9B62 - chains F and G of the 7 polymer chains in the assembly; structure by electron microscopy, 2.90 A resolution.

[Chain F]
Protein: GTP-binding nuclear protein Ran
From: Homo sapiens
Notes: EC 3.6.5.-
UniProt: P62826 (RAN_HUMAN); residue numbers follow UniProt; this construct covers 1-216
Chain sequence (222 residues; row label = number of the first residue in the row; numbers below 1 keep their minus sign (Gly-5 is residue -5)):
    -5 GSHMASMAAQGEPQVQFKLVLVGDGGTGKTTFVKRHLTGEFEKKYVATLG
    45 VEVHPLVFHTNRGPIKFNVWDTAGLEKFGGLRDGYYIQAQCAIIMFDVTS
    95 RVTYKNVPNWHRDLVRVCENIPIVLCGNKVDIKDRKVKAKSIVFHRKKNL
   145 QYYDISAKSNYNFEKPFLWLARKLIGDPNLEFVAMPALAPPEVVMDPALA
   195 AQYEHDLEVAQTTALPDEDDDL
Unresolved in the structure: -5 to 7, 213-216
Sequence notes: expression tag (-5 to 0); engineered mutation Leu69 (Gln in P62826)
Bound ions: Mg2+: Thr24, Thr42 (together with GTP)
Ligand contacts: GTP (guanosine-5'-triphosphate): Gly17, Asp18, Gly19, Gly20, Thr21, Gly22, Lys23, Thr24, Thr25, Phe35, Glu36, Lys37, Lys38, Tyr39, Val40, Ala41, Thr42, Asp65, Thr66, Ala67, Gly68, Leu69, Asn122, Lys123, Asp125, Ile126, Ser150, Ala151, Lys152
UniProt features mapped onto this chain:
  - region: Lys37 to Val45 (Switch-I), Gly68 to Gln84 (Switch-II), Asp211 to Leu216 (Interaction with RANBP1)
  - binding site (GTP): Asp18 to Thr25, Glu36 to Thr42, Gly68, Asn122 to Asp125, Ser150 to Lys152
  - modified residue: Ala2 (N-acetylalanine), Thr24 (Phosphothreonine), Lys37 (N6-acetyllysine), Lys60 (N6-acetyllysine), Lys71 (N6-acetyllysine), Lys99 (N6-acetyllysine), Lys134 (N6-acetyllysine), Lys159 (N6-acetyllysine)
  - cross-link (Glycyl lysine isopeptide (Lys-Gly)): Lys71 (interchain with G-Cter in SUMO2), Lys152 (interchain with G-Cter in SUMO2)
  - mutagenesis: Gly19 (G19V: Blocks DNA replication; when associated with L-69), Thr24 (T24L: Has low binding affinity for GTP and GDP. Almost completely abolishes interaction with BIRC5; T24N: Has low binding affinity for GTP and GDP. Decreases nuclear import of proteins and RNA ...), Thr25 (T25A: Minor effect on the interaction with the alpha phosphate group of bound GTP), Lys37 (K37Q: Mimics acetylation; enhances the nuclear export of RELA/p65; K37R: Decreased acetylation), Tyr39 (Y39A: Abolishes steric hindrance that traps the essential Q-69 in an unreactive position, and causes slow GTP hydrolysis in wild-type ...), Glu70 (E70A: Strongly decreases the relase of bound GDP), Arg76 (R76E: Probable loss of interaction with NUTF2. Loss of transport to the nucleus), Lys134 (K134Q: Loss of normal mitotic chromosome segregation and defective mitotic spindle orientation; K134R: Loss of normal mitotic chromosome segregation and formation of sister chromatid bridges), Asp211 to Leu216 (No effect on GTPase activity. Abolishes interaction with RANBP1)
From the paper describing this entry:
  - conformationally variable residues (loop rearrangement): Phe72

[Chain G]
Protein: Ran GTPase-activating protein 1
From: Homo sapiens
UniProt: P46060 (RAGP1_HUMAN); residues 1-587 here = UniProt positions 1-587
Chain sequence (591 residues; row label = number of the first residue in the row; numbers below 1 keep their minus sign (Gly-3 is residue -3)):
    -3 GSHMMASEDIAKLAETLAKTQVAGGQLSFKGKSLKLNTAEDAKDVIKEIE
    47 DFDSLEALRLEGNTVGVEAARVIAKALEKKSELKRCHWSDMFTGRLRTEI
    97 PPALISLGEGLITAGAQLVELDLSDNAFGPDGVQGFEALLKSSACFTLQE
   147 LKLNNCGMGIGGGKILAAALTECHRKSSAQGKPLALKVFVAGRNRLENDG
   197 ATALAEAFRVIGTLEEVHMPQNGINHPGITALAQAFAVNPLLRVINLNDN
   247 TFTEKGAVAMAETLKTLRQVEVINFGDCLVRSKGAVAIADAIRGGLPKLK
   297 ELNLSFCEIKRDAALAVAEAMADKAELEKLDLNGNTLGEEGCEQLQEVLE
   347 GFNMAKVLASLSDDEDEEEEEEGEEEEEEAEEEEEEDEEEEEEEEEEEEE
   397 EPQQRGQGEKSATPSRKILDPNTGEPAPVLSSPPPADVSTFLAFPSPEKL
   447 LRLGPKSSVLIAQQTDTSDPEKVVSAFLKVSSVFKDEATVRMAVQDAVDA
   497 LMQKAFNSSSFNSNTFLTRLLVHMGLLKSEDKVKAIANLYGPLMALNHMV
   547 QQDYFPKALAPLLLAFVTKPNSALESCSFARHSLLQTLYKV
Unresolved in the structure: -3 to 1, 363-431
Sequence notes: expression tag (-3 to 0)
UniProt features mapped onto this chain:
  - motif: Leu523 to Glu526 (SUMO conjugation)
  - site (Hydrophobic interaction with UBE2I): Phe562, Lys565
  - modified residue: Ala2 (N-acetylalanine), Ser24 (Phosphoserine), Ser301 (Phosphoserine), Ser358 (Phosphoserine), Thr409 (Phosphothreonine), Ser428 (Phosphoserine), Ser435 (Phosphoserine), Thr436 (Phosphothreonine), Ser442 (Phosphoserine), Lys524 (N6-acetyllysine)
  - cross-link (Glycyl lysine isopeptide (Lys-Gly)): Lys8 (interchain with G-Cter in SUMO1), Lys15 (interchain with G-Cter in SUMO2), Lys279 (interchain with G-Cter in SUMO2), Lys452 (interchain with G-Cter in SUMO2), Lys524 (interchain with G-Cter in SUMO1), Lys586 (interchain with G-Cter in SUMO2)
  - mutagenesis: Arg91 (R91A: Abolishes RAN GTPase activation), Ser356 (S356A: No effect on phosphorylation), Ser358 (S358A: Strongly decreased phosphorylation. No effect on sumoylation), Lys524 (K524R: Loss of cross-link to SUMO1. Abolishes association with nuclear pores during interphase, and with mitotic spindles during mitosis)
From the paper describing this entry:
  - mutagenesis - I6A/L9A/L13A/T16A: decreased localization
  - post-translational modification sites: Lys524

[Chain F / chain G interface]
Residue-residue contacts - 46 pairs, chain F then chain G:
  Asp18(F) - Arg189(G)  salt bridge
  Gly20(F) - Arg191(G)
  Tyr39(F) - Gly153(G)
  Tyr39(F) - Gly155(G)
  Tyr39(F) - Asn190(G)
  Val40(F) - Arg93(G)
  Ala41(F) - Arg93(G)  hydrogen bond (backbone-side chain)
  Ala41(F) - Gly153(G)
  Leu43(F) - Arg91(G)
  Leu43(F) - Leu92(G)
  Leu43(F) - Arg93(G)
  Leu43(F) - Ile96(G)  hydrophobic
  Leu43(F) - Ala123(G)
  Gly44(F) - Arg91(G)  hydrogen bond (backbone-backbone)
  Val45(F) - Leu92(G)
  Leu69(F) - Asp121(G)
  Leu69(F) - Ala123(G)  hydrophobic
  Leu69(F) - Asn151(G)
  Leu69(F) - Cys152(G)
  Leu69(F) - Gly153(G)
  Glu70(F) - Gly90(G)
  Glu70(F) - Asp121(G)
  Lys71(F) - Asp86(G)
  Lys71(F) - Asp121(G)  salt bridge
  Leu75(F) - Ser29(G)
  Leu75(F) - Gly58(G)
  Leu75(F) - Asn59(G)
  Leu75(F) - Thr60(G)
  Leu75(F) - Thr89(G)
  Tyr79(F) - Gly90(G)
  Ser94(F) - Gln217(G)  hydrogen bond
  Ser94(F) - Asp245(G)  hydrogen bond
  Arg95(F) - Asp245(G)  hydrogen bond (backbone-side chain)
  Arg95(F) - Asp273(G)  salt bridge
  Val96(F) - Asp245(G)  hydrogen bond (backbone-side chain)
  Thr97(F) - Gln217(G)
  Asn100(F) - Arg189(G)
  Lys123(F) - Arg191(G)
  Asp128(F) - Thr247(G)  hydrogen bond
  Lys130(F) - Asp245(G)
  Lys130(F) - Asn246(G)  hydrogen bond (side chain-backbone)
  Lys130(F) - Thr247(G)  hydrogen bond
  Lys130(F) - Asp273(G)  hydrogen bond (side chain-backbone)
  Lys130(F) - Leu275(G)
  Lys132(F) - Glu304(G)  salt bridge
  Lys134(F) - Glu361(G)
Other interface residues (no listed pair), chain F (29 interface residues in all): Thr42, Glu46, Arg76, Asp91, Thr93, Arg129
Other interface residues (no listed pair), chain G (35 interface residues in all): Phe124, Gly125, Asp127, Met154, Asn244, Arg277, Phe302
The authors on this interface:
  - specific contacts: Ala41(F)-Arg93(G), Glu46(F)-Arg93(G), Arg95(F)-Asp273(G) (hydrogen bond)
  - interface residues, chain G: Phe302(G)

[Summary]
The interface between chain F and chain G involves 29 residues on one side and 35 on the other; the contacts
include 10 hydrogen bonds and 4 salt bridges. Polar contacts include Asp18(F)-Arg189(G), Lys71(F)-Asp121(G)
and Arg95(F)-Asp273(G). The authors report contacts between Ala41(F) and Arg93(G) and Glu46(F) and Arg93(G); a
hydrogen bond between Arg95(F) and Asp273(G). From the paper: I6A/L9A/L13A/T16A of chain G reduce
localization; the interface residue Phe302(G).
Chain F is GTP-binding nuclear protein Ran and chain G is Ran GTPase-activating protein 1, both from Homo
sapiens; the structure, Human RANBP2/RAN(GTP)/RANGAP1-SUMO1/UBC9/CRM1/RAN(GTP) - composite map and model, was
determined by electron microscopy.
